6BM5 - chain A; structure by X-ray diffraction, 1.50 A resolution.

== Chain A ==
Protein: Methionine synthase
From: Escherichia coli
Notes: EC 2.1.1.13; fragment: reactivation domain
Reference sequence: P13009 (METH_ECOLI); numbering as in UniProt (aligned over 897-1227)
Amino-acid sequence (333 residues; row label = number of the first residue in the row):
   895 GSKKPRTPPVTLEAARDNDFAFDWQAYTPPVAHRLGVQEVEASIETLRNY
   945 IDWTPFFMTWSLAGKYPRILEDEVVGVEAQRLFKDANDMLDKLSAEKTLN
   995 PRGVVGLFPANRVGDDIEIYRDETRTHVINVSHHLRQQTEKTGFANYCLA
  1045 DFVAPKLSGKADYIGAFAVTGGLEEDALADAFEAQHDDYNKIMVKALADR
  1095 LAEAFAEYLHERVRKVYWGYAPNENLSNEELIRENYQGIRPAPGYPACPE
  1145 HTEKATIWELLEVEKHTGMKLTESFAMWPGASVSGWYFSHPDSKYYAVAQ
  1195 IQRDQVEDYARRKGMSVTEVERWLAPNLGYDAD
Not modelled in the structure: 895-900, 1226-1227
Sequence notes: expression tag (895-896)
Residues lining bound ligands: S-adenosylmethionine (SAM): Asp946, Pro949, Arg1094, Glu1097, Glu1101, Ile1126, Glu1128, Arg1134, Pro1135, Ala1136, Tyr1139, Pro1140, Ala1141, Cys1142, Tyr1189, Tyr1190
Curated features (UniProtKB/Swiss-Prot):
  - binding site (S-adenosyl-L-methionine): Asp946, Arg1134, Tyr1189, Tyr1190
Reported in the primary citation:
  - binding site for S-adenosylmethionine: Glu1097, Glu1128
  - mutagenesis - E1097Q, E1128Q: decreased binding to S-adenosylmethionine

== Overview ==
Ligands of chain A: S-adenosylmethionine. UniProt lists 4 S-adenosyl-L-methionine-binding residues. From the
paper: a binding site for S-adenosylmethionine at Glu1097 and Glu1128; E1097Q and E1128Q reduce binding to
S-adenosylmethionine.
Chain A is Methionine synthase (Escherichia coli); the structure, Crystal Structure of the MetH Reactivation
Domain bound to AdoMet, was determined by X-ray diffraction (same publication as 6BDY and 6BM6).
